Entry 6TVT (X-ray diffraction, 2.20 A resolution); this record covers chains B and E of the 6 polymer chains in the assembly.

[Chain B]
Molecule: Hemagglutinin HA2
From: Influenza A virus (A/harbour seal/Germany/1/2014(H10N7))
UniProtKB: A0A0A7HR51 (A0A0A7HR51_9INFA); residues 1-176 here correspond to UniProt positions 333-508 (UniProt number = residue number + 332)
Amino-acid sequence (177 residues; numbered 1 to 177; the number before each row is that of its first residue):
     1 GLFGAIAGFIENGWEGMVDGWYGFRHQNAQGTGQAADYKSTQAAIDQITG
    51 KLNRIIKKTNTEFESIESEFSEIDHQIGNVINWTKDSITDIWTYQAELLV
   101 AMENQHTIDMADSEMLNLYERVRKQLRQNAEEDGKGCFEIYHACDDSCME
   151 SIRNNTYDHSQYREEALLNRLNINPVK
Not modelled in the structure: 173-177
Construct notes: expression tag (177)
Covalently attached groups: N-acetylglucosamine (NAG) linked to Asn82
Metal / ion sites: Ca2+: Asn79 (together with N-acetylglucosamine) (shared with 1 residue of chain C; 1 residue of chain D)

[Chain E]
Molecule: Hemagglutinin HA1
From: Influenza A virus (A/harbour seal/Germany/1/2014(H10N7))
UniProtKB: A0A0A7HR51 (A0A0A7HR51_9INFA); aligned to UniProt positions 10-331 over residues 1-322 (the alignment contains insertions or deletions, so no single offset holds)
Amino-acid sequence (324 residues; numbered -1 to 322; the number before each row is that of its first residue; numbers below 1 keep their minus sign (Asp-1 is residue -1)):
    -1 DPDKICLGHHAVANGTIVKTLTNEQEEVTNATETVESTSLNRLCMKGRNH
    49 KDLGNCHPIGMLIGTPACDLHLTGTWDTLIERKNAIAYCYPGATVNEEAL
    99 RQKIMESGGISKINTGFTYGSSINSAGTTKACMRNGGNSFYAELKWLVSK
   149 NKGQNFPQTTNTYRNADTAEHLIMWGIHHPSSTQEKNDLYGTQSLSISVG
   199 SSTYKNNFVPVVGARPQVNGLSRIDFHWTLVQPGDKITFSHNGGLIAPSR
   249 VSKLIGRGLGIQSEAPIDNSCESKCFWRGGSINTRLPFQNLSPRTVGQCP
   299 KYVNKKSLMLATGMRNVPELVQGR
Not modelled in the structure: 212-217, 318-322
Construct notes: expression tag (-1 to 0)
Disulfides: Cys54-Cys66, Cys87-Cys130
Covalently attached groups: N-acetylglucosamine (NAG) linked to Asn28

[Chain B / chain E interface]
Contacting residue pairs (9):
  Gln47(B) - Thr20(E)
  Gly50(B) - Leu19(E)
  Gly50(B) - Thr20(E)
  Lys51(B) - Leu19(E)
  Asn53(B) - Glu22(E)
  Arg54(B) - Thr18(E)
  Arg54(B) - Leu19(E)  hydrogen bond (side chain-backbone)
  Glu103(B) - Leu19(E)
  His106(B) - Thr20(E)
Other interface residues (no listed pair), chain B (10 interface residues in all): Asp46, Thr61, Met102
Other interface residues (no listed pair), chain E (5 interface residues in all): Asn302

[In short]
10 residues of chain B and 5 residues of chain E are in contact, with 1 hydrogen bond. Its one hydrogen-bonded
contact is Arg54(B)-Leu19(E). Covalently linked N-acetylglucosamine: at Asn82(B). Covalently linked
N-acetylglucosamine: at Asn28(E).
Here chain B is Hemagglutinin HA2 and chain E is Hemagglutinin HA1, both from Influenza A virus (A/harbour
seal/Germany/1/2014(H10N7)). Entry 6TVT (Crystal structure of the haemagglutinin mutant (Gln226Leu, Del228)
from an H10N7 seal influenza virus isolated in ...) was determined by X-ray diffraction (same publication as
6TJW, 6TJY, 6TVA, 6TVB, 6TVC, 6TVD and 9 further entries).
